Entry 6WNX (X-ray diffraction, 2.50 A resolution); this record covers chains A and B of the 3 polymer chains in the assembly.

== Chain A ==
Protein: F-box/WD repeat-containing protein 11
From: Homo sapiens
Reference sequence: Q9UKB1 (FBW1B_HUMAN), isoform Q9UKB1-2; residues 1-429 here correspond to UniProt positions 80-508 (UniProt number = residue number + 79)
Amino-acid sequence (429 residues; numbered 1 to 429; the number before each row is that of its first residue):
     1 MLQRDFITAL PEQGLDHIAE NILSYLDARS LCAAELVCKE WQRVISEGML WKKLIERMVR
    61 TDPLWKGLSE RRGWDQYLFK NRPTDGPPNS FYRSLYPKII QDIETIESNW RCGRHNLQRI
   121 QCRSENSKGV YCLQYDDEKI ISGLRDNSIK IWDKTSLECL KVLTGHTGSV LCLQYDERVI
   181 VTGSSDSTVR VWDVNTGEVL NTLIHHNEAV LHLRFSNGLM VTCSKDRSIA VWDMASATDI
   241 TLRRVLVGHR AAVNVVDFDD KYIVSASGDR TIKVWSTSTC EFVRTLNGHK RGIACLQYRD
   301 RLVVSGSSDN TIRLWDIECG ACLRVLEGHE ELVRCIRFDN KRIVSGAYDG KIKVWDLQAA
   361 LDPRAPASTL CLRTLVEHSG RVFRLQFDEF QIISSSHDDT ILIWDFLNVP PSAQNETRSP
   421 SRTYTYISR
Not modelled in the structure: 411-429

== Chain B ==
Protein: S-phase kinase-associated protein 1
From: Homo sapiens
Reference sequence: P63208 (SKP1_HUMAN); aligned to UniProt positions 1-145 over residues 1-145 (the alignment contains insertions or deletions, so no single offset holds)
Amino-acid sequence (145 residues; numbered 1 to 145; the number before each row is that of its first residue):
     1 MPSIKLQSSD GEIFEVDVEI AKQSVTIKTM LEDLGMDPVP LPNVNAAILK KVIQWCTHHK
    61 DDPPDDIPVW DQEFLKVDQG TLFELILAAN YLDIKGLLDV TCKTVANMIK GKTPEEIRKT
   121 FNIKNDFTEE EEAQVRKENQ WCEEK
Not modelled in the structure: 1, 144-145

== How chain A and chain B interact ==
Residue-residue contacts - 73 pairs, chain A then chain B:
  Met1(A) - Gly80(B)
  Leu2(A) - Gln79(B)
  Gln3(A) - Gln79(B)
  Gln3(A) - Lys119(B)
  Gln3(A) - Thr120(B)
  Gln3(A) - Phe121(B)
  Gln3(A) - Asn122(B)
  Arg4(A) - Gln79(B)  hydrogen bond (backbone-side chain)
  Arg4(A) - Gly80(B)
  Arg4(A) - Phe83(B)
  Arg4(A) - Glu84(B)  salt bridge
  Arg4(A) - Phe121(B)
  Asp5(A) - Phe121(B)
  Asp5(A) - Ile123(B)
  Phe6(A) - Gln79(B)
  Phe6(A) - Phe83(B)  hydrophobic
  Phe6(A) - Ile86(B)  hydrophobic
  Phe6(A) - Val105(B)  hydrophobic
  Phe6(A) - Phe121(B)  hydrophobic
  Ala9(A) - Phe83(B)  hydrophobic
  Gln13(A) - Phe83(B)
  Gln13(A) - Leu87(B)
  Leu15(A) - Leu87(B)  hydrophobic
  Leu15(A) - Asn90(B)
  His17(A) - Asn90(B)
  Ile18(A) - Ile86(B)  hydrophobic
  Ile18(A) - Asn90(B)
  Ile18(A) - Cys102(B)  hydrophobic
  Ile22(A) - Cys102(B)  hydrophobic
  Ile22(A) - Val105(B)  hydrophobic
  Ile22(A) - Ala106(B)
  Tyr25(A) - Asp99(B)
  Tyr25(A) - Lys103(B)
  Tyr25(A) - Ala106(B)  hydrophobic
  Leu26(A) - Ala106(B)
  Leu26(A) - Ile109(B)  hydrophobic
  Ala28(A) - Trp141(B)  hydrophobic
  Arg29(A) - Cys142(B)  hydrogen bond (side chain-backbone)
  Arg29(A) - Glu143(B)  salt bridge
  Ser30(A) - Lys110(B)
  Ser30(A) - Gly111(B)  hydrogen bond (side chain-backbone)
  Cys32(A) - Asn139(B)  hydrogen bond (backbone-side chain)
  Cys32(A) - Trp141(B)  hydrophobic
  Cys32(A) - Cys142(B)  hydrogen bond
  Ala33(A) - Lys112(B)
  Ala33(A) - Pro114(B)
  Glu35(A) - Phe127(B)
  Glu35(A) - Asn139(B)  hydrogen bond
  Leu36(A) - Pro114(B)  hydrophobic
  Leu36(A) - Arg118(B)  hydrogen bond (backbone-side chain)
  Leu36(A) - Phe127(B)
  Leu36(A) - Glu132(B)
  Leu36(A) - Val135(B)  hydrophobic
  Val37(A) - Ile117(B)  hydrophobic
  Val37(A) - Arg118(B)  hydrogen bond (backbone-side chain)
  Val37(A) - Ile123(B)  hydrophobic
  Cys38(A) - Ile123(B)  hydrophobic
  Cys38(A) - Lys124(B)
  Cys38(A) - Asp126(B)
  Cys38(A) - Phe127(B)  hydrophobic
  Lys39(A) - Asp126(B)  hydrogen bond (backbone-side chain)
  Lys39(A) - Phe127(B)
  Lys39(A) - Glu131(B)  salt bridge
  Trp41(A) - Ile109(B)  hydrophobic
  Trp41(A) - Ile117(B)  hydrophobic
  Trp41(A) - Ile123(B)  hydrophobic
  Gln42(A) - Phe127(B)
  Gln42(A) - Val135(B)
  Arg93(A) - Val135(B)
  Arg93(A) - Glu138(B)  salt bridge
  Arg93(A) - Asn139(B)  hydrogen bond
  Tyr96(A) - Trp141(B)  hydrophobic
  Pro97(A) - Trp141(B)  hydrophobic
Also at the interface, not in a pair above, chain A (33 interface residues in all): Leu10, Ala34, Trp51, Ile100
Also at the interface, not in a pair above, chain B (40 interface residues in all): Asp78, Leu82, Leu98, Asn125, Arg136

== In short ==
33 residues of chain A and 40 residues of chain B are in contact; the contacts include 10 hydrogen bonds and 4
salt bridges. Polar pairs include Arg4(A)-Glu84(B), Arg29(A)-Glu143(B) and Lys39(A)-Glu131(B).
Here chain A is F-box/WD repeat-containing protein 11 and chain B is S-phase kinase-associated protein 1, both
from Homo sapiens. Entry 6WNX (FBXW11-SKP1 in complex with a pSer33/pSer37 Beta-Catenin peptide) was
determined by X-ray diffraction.
